4W5T - chains A and D of the 3 polymer chains in the assembly; structure by X-ray diffraction, 2.50 A resolution.

Chain A:
Protein: Protein argonaute-2
From: Homo sapiens
Notes: EC 3.1.26.-
UniProt: Q9UKV8 (AGO2_HUMAN); numbering as in UniProt (aligned over 1-859)
Chain sequence (859 residues; numbered 1 to 859; the number before each row is that of its first residue):
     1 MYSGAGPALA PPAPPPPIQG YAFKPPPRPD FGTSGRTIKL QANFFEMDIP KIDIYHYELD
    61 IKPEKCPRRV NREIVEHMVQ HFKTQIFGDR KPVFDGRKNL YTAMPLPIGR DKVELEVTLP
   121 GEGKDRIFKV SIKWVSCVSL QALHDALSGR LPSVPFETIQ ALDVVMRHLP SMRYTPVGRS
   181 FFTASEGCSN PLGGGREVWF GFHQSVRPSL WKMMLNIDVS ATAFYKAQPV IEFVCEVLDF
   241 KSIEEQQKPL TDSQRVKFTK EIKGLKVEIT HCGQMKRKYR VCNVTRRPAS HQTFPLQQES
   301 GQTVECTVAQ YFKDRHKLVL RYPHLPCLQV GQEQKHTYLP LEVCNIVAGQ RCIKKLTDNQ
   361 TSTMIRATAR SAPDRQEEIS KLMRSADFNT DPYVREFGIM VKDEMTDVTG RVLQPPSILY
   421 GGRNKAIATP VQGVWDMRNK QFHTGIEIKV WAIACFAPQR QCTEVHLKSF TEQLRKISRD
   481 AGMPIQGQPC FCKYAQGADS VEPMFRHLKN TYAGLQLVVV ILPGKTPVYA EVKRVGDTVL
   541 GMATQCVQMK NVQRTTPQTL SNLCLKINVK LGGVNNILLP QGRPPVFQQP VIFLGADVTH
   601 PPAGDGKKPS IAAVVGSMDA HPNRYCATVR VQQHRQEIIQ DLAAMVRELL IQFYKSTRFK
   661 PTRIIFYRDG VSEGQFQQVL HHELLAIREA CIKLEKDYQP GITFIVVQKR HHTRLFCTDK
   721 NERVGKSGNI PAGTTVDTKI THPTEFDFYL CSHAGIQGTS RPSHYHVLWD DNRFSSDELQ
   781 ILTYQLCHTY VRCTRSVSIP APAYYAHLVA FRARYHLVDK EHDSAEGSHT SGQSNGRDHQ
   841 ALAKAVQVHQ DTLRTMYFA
Unresolved in the structure: 1-21, 121-126, 272-275, 297-303, 822-835
Sequence notes: engineered mutation Asp-387 (Ser in Q9UKV8)
Swiss-Prot annotation at these positions:
  - region: Tyr-311 to His-316 (Interaction with guide RNA), Phe-587 to Pro-590 (Interaction with GW182 family members), Leu-650 to Lys-660 (Interaction with GW182 family members), Lys-709, Arg-710 (Interaction with guide RNA), His-753 to Arg-761 (Interaction with guide RNA), Tyr-790 to Arg-812 (Interaction with guide RNA)
  - binding site (a divalent metal cation): Asp-597, Asp-669, His-807
  - modified residue: Tyr-2 (3'-nitrotyrosine), Pro-700 (4-hydroxyproline), Ser-824 (Phosphoserine), Ser-828 (Phosphoserine), Ser-831 (Phosphoserine), Ser-834 (Phosphoserine)
  - natural variant: Leu-192 (L192P: In LESKRES), Gly-201 (G201C: In LESKRES; G201V: In LESKRES), His-203 (H203Q: In LESKRES), Thr-357 (T357M: In LESKRES), Met-364 (M364T: In LESKRES), Ala-367 (A367P: In LESKRES), Gly-573 (G573S: In LESKRES), Gly-733 (G733R: In LESKRES), Cys-751 (C751Y: In LESKRES), Ser-760 (S760R: In LESKRES)
  - mutagenesis: Leu-140 (L140W: No effect), Phe-470 (F470V: No effect on miRNA-binding or target mRNA cleavage. Abrogates binding to the 7-methylguanosine cap of mRNA and prevents inhibition of translation. Abolishes interaction with TNRC6C ...), Phe-505 (F505V: No effect on miRNA-binding or target mRNA cleavage. Abrogates binding to the 7-methylguanosine cap of mRNA and prevents inhibition of translation and abolishes interaction with TNRC6C ...), Lys-533 (K533A: Impairs RNA cleavage), Gln-545 (Q545A: Impairs RNA cleavage), Lys-570 (K570A: Impairs RNA cleavage), Asp-597 (D597A: Abrogates RNA cleavage but does not affect binding to siRNA or translational repression), Gln-633 (Q633A: No effect; Q633R: Abrogates RNA cleavage. Binds siRNA), His-634 (H634P/A: Abrogates RNA cleavage. Binds siRNA), Asp-669 (D669A: Abrogates RNA cleavage but does not affect binding to siRNA), Glu-673 (E673A: Impairs RNA cleavage; E673G: No effect on RNA cleavage), Phe-676 (F676A/I/M/R/Y: Impairs RNA cleavage; F676V: Abrogates RNA cleavage), 6 further mutagenesis entries in UniProt
Bound ions: Mg2+: Asp-597, Val-598
Ligand contacts:
  - phenol (IPH), molecule 1: Gly-536, Asp-537, Gly-541, Met-542, Ala-543, Lys-570, Asp-851, Thr-852, Thr-855, Tyr-857
  - phenol (IPH), molecule 2: Phe-587, Gln-588, Gln-589, Pro-590, Val-591, Asp-619, Ala-620, Phe-653, Phe-659
  - phenol (IPH), molecule 3: Leu-650, Tyr-654, Lys-660, Pro-661, Leu-694, Glu-695, Tyr-698
  - phenol (IPH), molecule 4: Arg-688, Cys-691, Ile-692, Tyr-698, Gln-699, Pro-700, Ile-702, Asp-771
From the paper describing this entry:
  - mutagenesis - F811A: unchanged binding to full-length target RNAs
  - catalytic residues: Asp-669 (proposed by the authors, not directly observed)

Chain D:
Molecule: 11-nt RNA strand
Sequence (11 nucleotides; row label = number of the first residue in the row):
     1 ACAUGUGAAA A
Unresolved in the structure: 11
Bound ions: Mg2+ near U4 (its only coordinating residue here)

How chain A and chain D interact:
Pairs across the interface - 23 pairs, chain A then chain D:
  Asp-358(A) / A3(D)  hydrogen bond to the sugar
  Asp-358(A) / U4(D)  phosphate contact
  Thr-361(A) / A3(D)  sugar contact
  Thr-361(A) / U4(D)  sugar contact
  Ser-362(A) / U4(D)  hydrogen bond to the phosphate
  Ser-362(A) / G5(D)  phosphate contact
  Ile-365(A) / U4(D)  sugar contact
  Met-437(A) / A9(D)  base contact
  Arg-438(A) / A9(D)  hydrogen bond to the sugar
  Ile-477(A) / A9(D)  base contact
  Lys-525(A) / C2(D)  phosphate contact
  Lys-525(A) / A3(D)  salt bridge to the phosphate
  Pro-557(A) / A9(D)  base contact
  Gln-558(A) / A8(D)  hydrogen bond to the sugar
  Gln-558(A) / A9(D)  sugar contact
  Ser-561(A) / A9(D)  hydrogen bond to the base
  Asn-562(A) / A8(D)  base contact
  Lys-726(A) / G7(D)  salt bridge to the phosphate
  Ile-756(A) / U6(D)  base contact
  Gln-757(A) / G5(D)  hydrogen bond to the base
  Gln-757(A) / U6(D)  sugar contact
  Phe-811(A) / A1(D)  phosphate contact
  Phe-811(A) / C2(D)  phosphate contact
Interface residues without a listed pair, chain A (21 interface residues in all): Thr-357, Val-434, Asp-436, Pro-602, Tyr-815

In short:
21 residues of chain A face 9 of chain D across their interface, with 6 hydrogen bonds and 2 salt bridges.
Among the polar pairs are Ser-561(A)/A9(D), Gln-757(A)/G5(D) and Asp-358(A)/A3(D). Bound to chain A: 4 copies
of phenol. From the paper: the catalytic residue Asp-669(A); F811A of chain A leaves binding to full-length
target RNAs unchanged.
Here chain A is Protein argonaute-2 (Homo sapiens) and chain D is an 11-nt RNA strand. Entry 4W5T (The Crystal
Structure of Human Argonaute2 Bound to a Guide and Target RNA Containing Seed Pairing ...) was determined by
X-ray diffraction (same publication as 4W5N, 4W5O, 4W5Q and 4W5R).
